9BP7 - chains A and E of the 5 polymer chains in the assembly; structure by electron microscopy, 3.60 A resolution.

[Chain A]
Name: Glycine receptor subunit alpha-3
Source organism: Homo sapiens
Reference sequence: O75311 (GLRA3_HUMAN); residues 1-431 here correspond to UniProt positions 34-464 (UniProt number = residue number + 33)
Sequence (422 residues; each row starts with the number of its first residue; note: 9 numbers in that range are skipped by the numbering (no residue carries them; nothing is unmodelled there)):
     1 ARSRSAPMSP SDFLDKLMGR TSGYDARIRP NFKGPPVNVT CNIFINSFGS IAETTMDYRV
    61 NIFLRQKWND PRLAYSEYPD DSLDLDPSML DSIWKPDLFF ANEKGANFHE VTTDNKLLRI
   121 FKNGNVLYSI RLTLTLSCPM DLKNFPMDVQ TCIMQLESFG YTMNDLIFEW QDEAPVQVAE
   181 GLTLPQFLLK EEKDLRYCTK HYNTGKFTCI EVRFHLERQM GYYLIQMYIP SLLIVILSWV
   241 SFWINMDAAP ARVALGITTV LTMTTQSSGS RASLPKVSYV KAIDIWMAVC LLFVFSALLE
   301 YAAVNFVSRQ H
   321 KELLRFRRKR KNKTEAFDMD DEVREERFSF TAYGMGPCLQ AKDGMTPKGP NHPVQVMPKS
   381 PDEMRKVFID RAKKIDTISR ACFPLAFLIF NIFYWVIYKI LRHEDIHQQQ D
Unresolved in the structure: 1-8, 321-385, 426-431
Sequence notes: conflict Glu346 (Ser379 in O75311)
Disulfide bonds: Cys138-Cys152, Cys198-Cys209
Covalent attachments: N-acetylglucosamine (NAG) linked to Asn38
Small-molecule neighbours: glycine (GLY): Phe63, Arg65, Leu117, Ser129
Swiss-Prot annotation at these positions:
  - binding site (Zn(2+)): Glu192, Asp194, His215
  - binding site (strychnine): Tyr202 to Phe207
  - site: Leu261 (Important for obstruction of the ion pore in the closed conformation)
  - glycosylation: Asn38 (N-linked (GlcNAc...) asparagine)

[Chain E]
Name: Glycine receptor subunit beta, Green fluorescent protein
Source organism: Homo sapiens
Reference sequence: chimeric construct of P48167, A0A9X4KGN5: residues 3-333 from P48167 (GLRB_HUMAN) positions 25-355 (UniProt number = residue number + 22); residues 333-342 from A0A9X4KGN5 positions 9-248 (offset varies); residues 342-475 from P48167 (GLRB_HUMAN) positions 400-497 (UniProt number = residue number + 22)
Sequence (680 residues; each row starts with the number of its first residue; note: 111 numbers in that range are skipped by the numbering (no residue carries them; nothing is unmodelled there); a row labelled like 333A-333Z holds insertion residues (333A, then the next letters in order)):
     3 KSSKKGKGKK KQYLCPSQQS AEDLARVPAN STSNILNRLL VSYDPRIRPN FKGIPVDVVV
    63 NIFINSFGSI QETTMDYRVN IFLRQKWNDP RLKLPSDFRG SDALTVDPTM YKCLWKPDLF
   123 FANEKSANFH DVTQENILLF IFRDGDVLVS MRLSITLSCP LDLTLFPMDT QRCKMQLESF
   183 GYTTDDLRFI WQSGDPVQLE KIALPQFDIK KEDIEYGNCT KYYKGTGYYT CVEVIFTLRR
   243 QVGFYMMGVY APTLLIVVLS WLSFWINPDA SAARVPLGIF SVLSLASECT TLAAELPKVS
   303 YVKALDVWLI ACLLFGFASL VEYAVVQVML N
333A-333Z GGSSAAAVSKGEELFTGVVPILVELD
334A-334Z GDVNGHKFSVSGEGEGDATYGKLTLK
335A-335Z FICTTGKLPVPWPTLVTTFSYGVQCF
336A-336Z SRYPDHMKQHDFFKSAMPEGYVQERT
337A-337Z IFFKDDGNYKTRAEVKFEGDTLVNRI
338A-338Z ELKGIDFKEDGNILGHKLEYNYNSHN
339A-339Z VYIMADKQKNGIKVNFKIRHNIEDGS
340A-340Z VQLADHYQQNTPIGDGPVLLPDNHYL
341A-341Z STQSALSKDPNEKRDHMVLLEFVTAA
342A-342Z GITHGMDELYKSGSGSGVGETRCKKV
343A-343Z CTSKSDLRSNDFSIVGSLPRDFELSN
344A-344Z YDCYGKPIEVNNGLGKSQAKNNKKPP
345A-345F PAKPVI
   445 PTAAKRIDLY ARALFPFCFL FFNVIYWSIY L
Unresolved in the structure: 3-28, 333A-333Z, 334A-334Z, 335A-335Z, 336A-336Z, 337A-337Z, 338A-338Z, 339A-339Z, 340A-340Z, 341A-341Z, 342A-342Z, 343A-343Z, 344A-344Z, 345A-345F
Sequence notes: linker (333A-333G, 342N-342Q); conflict Phe335S (Leu72 in A0A9X4KGN5), Ser335T (Thr73 in A0A9X4KGN5), His342D (Leu239 in A0A9X4KGN5)
Disulfide bonds: Cys161-Cys175, Cys221-Cys233
Covalent attachments: N-acetylglucosamine (NAG) linked to Asn220
Small-molecule neighbours:
  - glycine (GLY), molecule 1: Phe84, Arg86, Leu140, Ser152
  - glycine (GLY), molecule 2: Phe182, Tyr225, Thr228, Tyr231
Swiss-Prot annotation at these positions:
  - binding site (glycine): Arg86, Ser152, Thr228
  - site: Leu285 (Important for obstruction of the ion pore in the closed conformation)
  - glycosylation (N-linked (GlcNAc...) asparagine): Asn32, Asn220

[Chain A / chain E interface]
Residue-residue contacts (68; chain A residue first):
  Pro10(A) - Ile49(E)  hydrophobic
  Pro10(A) - Phe53(E)  hydrophobic
  Ser11(A) - Asp46(E)
  Ser11(A) - Ile49(E)
  Asp15(A) - Arg48(E)  salt bridge
  Asn46(A) - Ala124(E)
  Asn61(A) - Glu126(E)
  Phe63(A) - Tyr225(E)
  Tyr78(A) - Phe53(E)
  Tyr78(A) - Lys54(E)
  Asp80(A) - Lys54(E)  salt bridge
  Leu83(A) - Lys54(E)
  Asp84(A) - Asp188(E)
  Asp86(A) - Pro47(E)
  Asp86(A) - Arg48(E)
  Asp86(A) - Tyr184(E)  hydrogen bond
  Met89(A) - Arg48(E)
  His109(A) - Glu126(E)  salt bridge
  His109(A) - Lys127(E)
  Glu110(A) - Phe131(E)
  Val111(A) - Leu121(E)
  Val111(A) - Glu126(E)
  Val111(A) - Ala129(E)  hydrophobic
  Val111(A) - Leu155(E)  hydrophobic
  Thr112(A) - Lys118(E)
  Thr112(A) - Leu121(E)  hydrogen bond (side chain-backbone)
  Thr112(A) - Phe131(E)
  Thr112(A) - Met153(E)
  Thr112(A) - Leu155(E)
  Thr113(A) - Asp120(E)
  Asn115(A) - Phe122(E)
  Asn115(A) - Phe182(E)
  Lys116(A) - Phe182(E)
  Leu117(A) - Phe182(E)
  Leu117(A) - Tyr231(E)
  Arg119(A) - Thr185(E)
  Arg119(A) - Thr228(E)  hydrogen bond (side chain-backbone)
  Arg119(A) - Tyr231(E)  hydrogen bond
  Ser129(A) - Phe182(E)
  Arg131(A) - Ala124(E)  hydrogen bond (side chain-backbone)
  Arg131(A) - Glu126(E)  salt bridge
  Gln177(A) - Lys226(E)
  Pro185(A) - Lys300(E)
  Gln186(A) - Lys300(E)
  Gln219(A) - Ser302(E)  hydrogen bond
  Tyr222(A) - Lys300(E)
  Tyr222(A) - Val301(E)
  Ile225(A) - Asp308(E)
  Gln226(A) - Thr292(E)
  Gln226(A) - Ala295(E)
  Leu233(A) - Leu315(E)  hydrophobic
  Leu233(A) - Phe319(E)
  Ile236(A) - Phe319(E)  hydrophobic
  Leu237(A) - Val284(E)  hydrophobic
  Leu237(A) - Phe319(E)
  Leu237(A) - Leu322(E)  hydrophobic
  Val240(A) - Phe319(E)  hydrophobic
  Trp243(A) - Val330(E)
  Asn245(A) - Gln329(E)  hydrogen bond
  Asn245(A) - Asn333(E)
  Ala248(A) - Ser273(E)
  Pro250(A) - Ala274(E)  hydrophobic
  Ala251(A) - Ser273(E)
  Ala251(A) - Val277(E)  hydrophobic
  Leu255(A) - Val277(E)  hydrophobic
  Leu255(A) - Ile281(E)  hydrophobic
  Thr258(A) - Leu285(E)
  Thr262(A) - Leu285(E)
Interface residues without a listed pair, chain A (53 interface residues in all): Leu14, Phe44, Arg59, Arg65, Pro87, Asp114, Thr183, Gly221, Ile229, Ile234, Ile244
Interface residues without a listed pair, chain E (54 interface residues in all): Trp117, Phe123, Pro162, Gly183, Lys223, Cys291, Tyr303, Val304, Ile312, Tyr325, Ala326

[Summary]
Chain A and chain E form an interface of 53 and 54 residues respectively, with 7 hydrogen bonds and 4 salt
bridges. Among the polar pairs are Asp15(A)-Arg48(E), Asp80(A)-Lys54(E) and His109(A)-Glu126(E). One glycine
molecule is bound between chain A and chain E.
Here chain A is Glycine receptor subunit alpha-3 and chain E is Glycine receptor subunit beta, Green
fluorescent protein, both from Homo sapiens. Entry 9BP7 (Cryo-EM structure of human heteromeric Glycine
Receptor alpha3S346E-beta in presence of glycine and 2,6-DTBP) was determined by electron microscopy together
with 9BOY and 9BOZ from the same study.
